8SG2 - chains A and B; structure by solution NMR.

[Chain A]
Molecule: Peptidyl-prolyl cis-trans isomerase NIMA-interacting 1
Source organism: Homo sapiens
Notes: EC 5.2.1.8
UniProtKB: Q13526 (PIN1_HUMAN); residues 1-163 here = UniProt positions 1-163
Sequence (163 residues; each row starts with the number of its first residue):
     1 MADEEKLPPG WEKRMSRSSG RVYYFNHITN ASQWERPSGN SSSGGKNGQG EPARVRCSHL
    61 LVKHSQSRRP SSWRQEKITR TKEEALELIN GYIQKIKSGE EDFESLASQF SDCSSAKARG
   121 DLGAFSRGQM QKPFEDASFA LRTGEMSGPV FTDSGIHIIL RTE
Curated features (UniProtKB/Swiss-Prot):
  - modified residue: Ser-43 (Phosphoserine), Lys-46 (N6-acetyllysine), Ser-71 (Phosphoserine), Ser-108 (Phosphoserine)
  - mutagenesis: Tyr-23 (Y23A: Reduced affinity for KIF20B), Trp-34 (W34A: Loss of binding to phosphorylated target proteins, including to phosphorylated RBBP8/CtIP ...), Lys-63 (K63A: Loss of peptidyl-prolyl cis/trans isomerase activity. No effect on the interaction with IRAK3/IRAK-M. Abolishes IL33-mediated increase of IRAK3/IRAK-M protein levels), Ser-71 (S71D/E: Loss of peptidyl-prolyl cis/trans isomerase activity, nuclear localization and cellular function), Cys-113 (C113A: Loss of peptidyl-prolyl cis/trans isomerase activity; decrease in DNA repair of double-strand breaks by homologous recombination slightly less efficient than that observed with wild-type ...)
What the authors report for this chain:
  - conformationally variable residues (helix shift): Gln-131
  - mutagenesis - C113S (2-fold): decreased binding to Protein kinase C beta type (chain B)
  - mutagenesis - C113S (40-fold): decreased catalytic activity (citing earlier work)

[Chain B]
Molecule: Protein kinase C beta type
Notes: EC 2.7.11.13; fragment: c-terminal residues 639-661
UniProtKB: P05771 (KPCB_HUMAN), isoform P05771-2; residue numbers follow UniProt; this construct covers 639-661
Sequence (25 residues; each row starts with the number of its first residue):
   638 XVLTPPDQEV IRNIDQSEFE GFSFX
Construct notes: acetylation (638); amidation (662)
Modified / non-standard residues: ACE (acetyl group) at position 638, NH2 (amino group) at position 662; Thr-641 (phosphothreonine; TPO); Ser-660 (phosphoserine; SEP)
What the authors report for this chain:
  - post-translational modification sites: Thr-641, Ser-660
  - contacts within the chain: Glu-646/Arg-649 (salt bridge)

[Interface between chain A and chain B]
Pairs across the interface (73; chain A residue first):
  Ser-16(A) with Thr-641(B)
  Arg-17(A) with Thr-641(B)
  Tyr-23(A) with Val-639(B); Leu-640(B)
  Phe-25(A) with ACE_638(B)
  Thr-29(A) with Glu-646(B)
  Asn-30(A) with Glu-646(B)
  Ala-31(A) with Asp-644(B); Glu-646(B)
  Ser-32(A) with Leu-640(B); Pro-643(B); Asp-644(B)
  Trp-34(A) with Thr-641(B); Pro-643(B)
  Val-55(A) with Asp-652(B)
  Cys-57(A) with Ile-651(B); Asp-652(B)
  His-59(A) with Ser-654(B); Phe-659(B)
  Lys-63(A) with Ser-660(B)
  Arg-68(A) with Ser-660(B); Phe-661(B)
  Arg-69(A) with Ser-660(B)
  Asn-90(A) with Pro-642(B)
  Ile-93(A) with Pro-642(B)
  Gln-94(A) with Thr-641(B); Pro-642(B)
  Ser-114(A) with Phe-659(B)
  Ser-115(A) with Phe-659(B)
  Leu-122(A) with Asp-652(B); Phe-656(B)
  Phe-125(A) with Phe-656(B)
  Gln-129(A) with Phe-656(B); Glu-657(B)
  Met-130(A) with Phe-656(B)
  Gln-131(A) with Glu-655(B); Glu-657(B); Phe-661(B)
  Phe-134(A) with Glu-655(B)
  Ala-137(A) with Asn-650(B); Ile-651(B)
  Ser-138(A) with Ile-651(B); Asp-652(B); Phe-656(B)
  Ala-140(A) with Ile-648(B); Asn-650(B)
  Leu-141(A) with Ile-648(B); Arg-649(B); Asn-650(B); Ile-651(B)
  Glu-145(A) with Gln-645(B); Ile-648(B)
  Met-146(A) with Pro-643(B)
  Ser-147(A) with Pro-643(B); Asp-644(B); Arg-649(B)
  Gly-148(A) with Pro-643(B); Asp-644(B)
  Val-150(A) with Gln-653(B)
  Thr-152(A) with Gln-653(B); Glu-655(B)
  Asp-153(A) with Glu-655(B); Phe-661(B)
  Ser-154(A) with Ser-654(B); Glu-655(B)
  His-157(A) with Gln-653(B); Ser-654(B); Glu-655(B)
  Ile-158(A) with Gln-653(B)
  Ile-159(A) with Arg-649(B); Ile-651(B); Gln-653(B)
  Arg-161(A) with Ile-651(B)
Also at the interface, not in a pair above, chain A (47 interface residues in all): Gln-33, Arg-56, Leu-61, Cys-113, Pro-149
Also at the interface, not in a pair above, chain B (24 interface residues in all): Gly-658, NH2_662
The authors on this interface:
  - pairs named by the authors: Arg-17(A)/Thr-641(B), Trp-34(A)/Thr-641(B) (hydrogen bond), Trp-34(A)/Pro-642(B) (hydrophobic contact), His-59(A)/Ser-654(B) (hydrogen bond), Lys-63(A)/Ser-660(B), Arg-68(A)/Ser-660(B), Arg-69(A)/Ser-660(B), Asn-90(A)/Pro-642(B) (hydrophobic contact), Ile-93(A)/Pro-642(B) (hydrophobic contact), Gln-94(A)/Pro-642(B) (hydrophobic contact), Met-130(A)/Phe-656(B) (hydrophobic contact), Leu-141(A)/Ile-651(B) (hydrophobic contact), Thr-152(A)/Glu-655(B) (hydrogen bond), His-157(A)/Ser-654(B) (hydrogen bond), Ile-159(A)/Ile-651(B) (hydrophobic contact), Arg-161(A)/Ile-651(B) (hydrophobic contact), Phe-656(B)/Phe-125(A) (hydrophobic contact), Phe-656(B)/Leu-122(A) (hydrophobic contact), Phe-659(B)/His-59(A) (pi stacking)
  - interface residues, chain B: Val-639(B)

[Summary]
47 residues of chain A face 24 of chain B across their interface. The authors report contacts between
Arg-17(A) and Thr-641(B), Lys-63(A) and Ser-660(B) and Arg-68(A) and Ser-660(B) among others; hydrogen bonds
between Trp-34(A) and Thr-641(B), His-59(A) and Ser-654(B) and Thr-152(A) and Glu-655(B) among others;
hydrophobic contacts between Trp-34(A) and Pro-642(B), Asn-90(A) and Pro-642(B) and Ile-93(A) and Pro-642(B)
among others. The paper reports that C113S of chain A reduces binding to Protein kinase C beta type (chain B);
the interface residue Val-639(B).
Chain A is Peptidyl-prolyl cis-trans isomerase NIMA-interacting 1 (Homo sapiens) and chain B is Protein kinase
C beta type; the structure, Bivalent interactions of PIN1 with the C-terminal tail of pkc, was determined by
solution NMR.
